Entry 5U08 (X-ray diffraction, 1.52 A resolution); this record covers chains A and B.

Chain A (and B):
Protein: aminoglycoside acetyltransferase meta-AAC0020
Organism: uncultured bacterium
Notes: chain B of this document is another copy of the same molecule, construct and numbering; everything in this record applies to it too
UniProtKB: A0A059WZ16 (A0A059WZ16_9BACT); residues 1-157 here = UniProt positions 1-157
Chain sequence (157 residues; numbered 1 to 157; the number before each row is that of its first residue):
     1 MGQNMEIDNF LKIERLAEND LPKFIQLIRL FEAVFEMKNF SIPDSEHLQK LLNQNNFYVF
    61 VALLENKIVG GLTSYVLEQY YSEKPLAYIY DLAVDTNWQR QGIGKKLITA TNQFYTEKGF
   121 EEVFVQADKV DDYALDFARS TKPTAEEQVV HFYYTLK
Unresolved in the structure: 1-5 (chain B: 1-7)
Sequence notes: engineered mutation Ala-138 (Tyr in A0A059WZ16)
Ion coordination: Mg2+ near Asn-39 (its only coordinating residue here); Ca2+ site 1: Phe-40 (shared with 1 residue of chain C; 1 residue of chain D); Ca2+ site 2: Asp-44 (shared with Glu-83(B) of chain B; 1 residue of chain D)
Residues lining bound ligands:
  - Sisomicin (SIS; (1S,2S,3R,4S,6R)-4,6-diamino-3-{[(2S,3R)-3-amino-6-(aminomethyl)-3,4-dihydro-2H-pyran-2-yl]oxy}-2-hydroxycyclohexyl 3-deoxy-4-C-methyl-3-(methylamino)-beta-L-arabinopyranoside), molecule 1: Phe-35, Asp-91, Asp-128, His-151, Tyr-153
  - Sisomicin (SIS), molecule 2: Tyr-81, Glu-121, Glu-122, Glu-147
Reported in the primary citation:
  - binding site for Sisomicin: Tyr-90, Asp-91, Glu-121, Glu-122, Asp-128, Glu-147, Tyr-153
  - catalytic residues: Tyr-90, Asp-91, Leu-92 (proposed by the authors, not directly observed)
  - mutagenesis - D91A: abolished growth
  - mutagenesis - L92P, D131A: decreased growth
  - specificity-determining residues: Phe-35, Asp-128 (proposed by the authors, not directly observed)
  - mutagenesis - D131A (40-fold): decreased catalytic activity on the four tested aminoglycosides

Chain A / chain B interface:
Contacting residue pairs (159):
  Phe-24(A) / Tyr-80(B)  hydrophobic
  Ile-28(A) / Tyr-80(B)  hydrophobic
  Phe-31(A) / Tyr-80(B)  hydrophobic
  Phe-31(A) / Tyr-81(B)
  Phe-35(A) / Tyr-81(B)
  Met-37(A) / Tyr-81(B)  hydrophobic
  Phe-40(A) / Tyr-81(B)
  Pro-43(A) / Tyr-80(B)
  Pro-43(A) / Tyr-81(B)
  Pro-43(A) / Ser-82(B)
  Pro-43(A) / Glu-83(B)
  Asp-44(A) / Glu-83(B)  hydrogen bond (backbone-side chain)
  His-47(A) / Glu-78(B)
  His-47(A) / Gln-79(B)  hydrogen bond (side chain-backbone)
  His-47(A) / Ser-82(B)  hydrogen bond (side chain-backbone)
  His-47(A) / Glu-83(B)
  Leu-48(A) / Tyr-80(B)  hydrophobic
  Lys-50(A) / Glu-78(B)  salt bridge
  Leu-51(A) / Glu-78(B)
  Leu-51(A) / Gln-79(B)
  Leu-51(A) / Tyr-80(B)
  Gln-54(A) / Glu-78(B)
  Asn-56(A) / Asn-56(B)
  Phe-57(A) / Tyr-80(B)  hydrophobic
  Thr-73(A) / Tyr-80(B)  hydrogen bond
  Tyr-75(A) / Leu-77(B)  hydrophobic
  Tyr-75(A) / Glu-78(B)  hydrogen bond (side chain-backbone)
  Tyr-75(A) / Tyr-80(B)
  Leu-77(A) / Tyr-75(B)  hydrophobic
  Glu-78(A) / His-47(B)  salt bridge
  Glu-78(A) / Leu-51(B)
  Glu-78(A) / Gln-54(B)
  Glu-78(A) / Tyr-75(B)  hydrogen bond (backbone-side chain)
  Gln-79(A) / His-47(B)  hydrogen bond (backbone-side chain)
  Gln-79(A) / Leu-51(B)
  Tyr-80(A) / Phe-24(B)  hydrophobic
  Tyr-80(A) / Ile-28(B)  hydrophobic
  Tyr-80(A) / Phe-31(B)  hydrophobic
  Tyr-80(A) / Pro-43(B)
  Tyr-80(A) / Leu-48(B)
  Tyr-80(A) / Leu-51(B)  hydrophobic
  Tyr-80(A) / Phe-57(B)  hydrophobic
  Tyr-80(A) / Thr-73(B)  hydrogen bond
  Tyr-80(A) / Tyr-75(B)
  Tyr-80(A) / Tyr-90(B)
  Tyr-80(A) / Asp-91(B)  hydrogen bond
  Tyr-81(A) / Phe-31(B)
  Tyr-81(A) / Phe-35(B)
  Tyr-81(A) / Met-37(B)  hydrophobic
  Tyr-81(A) / Phe-40(B)
  Tyr-81(A) / Ser-41(B)
  Tyr-81(A) / Pro-43(B)
  Tyr-81(A) / Asp-91(B)  hydrogen bond
  Ser-82(A) / Pro-43(B)
  Ser-82(A) / His-47(B)  hydrogen bond (backbone-side chain)
  Glu-83(A) / Asp-44(B)
  Glu-83(A) / His-47(B)
  Leu-86(A) / Tyr-90(B)
  Tyr-90(A) / Tyr-80(B)
  Tyr-90(A) / Leu-86(B)
  Asp-91(A) / Tyr-80(B)  hydrogen bond
  Asp-91(A) / Tyr-81(B)  hydrogen bond
  Ile-108(A) / Tyr-154(B)
  Asn-112(A) / Tyr-154(B)
  Tyr-115(A) / Leu-156(B)
  Thr-116(A) / Leu-156(B)
  Thr-116(A) / Lys-157(B)
  Phe-120(A) / Leu-156(B)
  Glu-121(A) / Thr-155(B)
  Glu-121(A) / Leu-156(B)  hydrogen bond (backbone-backbone)
  Glu-122(A) / Tyr-153(B)
  Glu-122(A) / Tyr-154(B)
  Val-123(A) / Tyr-153(B)
  Val-123(A) / Tyr-154(B)  hydrogen bond (backbone-backbone)
  Val-123(A) / Leu-156(B)  hydrophobic
  Phe-124(A) / His-151(B)
  Phe-124(A) / Phe-152(B)
  Val-125(A) / His-151(B)
  Val-125(A) / Phe-152(B)  hydrogen bond (backbone-backbone)
  Gln-126(A) / Gln-126(B)  hydrogen bond
  Gln-126(A) / Val-150(B)
  Gln-126(A) / His-151(B)  hydrogen bond
  Ala-127(A) / Val-149(B)
  Ala-127(A) / Val-150(B)  hydrogen bond (backbone-backbone)
  Asp-128(A) / Gln-148(B)
  Asp-128(A) / Val-149(B)
  Lys-129(A) / Lys-129(B)
  Lys-129(A) / Gln-148(B)  hydrogen bond (backbone-backbone)
  Lys-129(A) / Val-149(B)
  Leu-135(A) / Val-150(B)  hydrophobic
  Leu-135(A) / Phe-152(B)  hydrophobic
  Ala-138(A) / Phe-152(B)  hydrophobic
  Arg-139(A) / Phe-152(B)
  Thr-141(A) / Tyr-154(B)  hydrogen bond
  Pro-143(A) / Phe-152(B)  hydrophobic
  Pro-143(A) / Tyr-153(B)
  Pro-143(A) / Tyr-154(B)  hydrophobic
  Thr-144(A) / Tyr-153(B)  hydrogen bond (backbone-backbone)
  Thr-144(A) / Tyr-154(B)
  Thr-144(A) / Thr-155(B)  hydrogen bond (side chain-backbone)
  Ala-145(A) / Phe-152(B)
  Ala-145(A) / Tyr-153(B)  hydrogen bond (backbone-backbone)
  Glu-146(A) / Val-150(B)
  Glu-146(A) / His-151(B)
  Glu-146(A) / Phe-152(B)
  Glu-147(A) / Asp-128(B)
  Glu-147(A) / Val-150(B)
  Glu-147(A) / His-151(B)  hydrogen bond (backbone-backbone)
  Glu-147(A) / Tyr-153(B)
  Gln-148(A) / Asp-128(B)
  Gln-148(A) / Lys-129(B)  hydrogen bond (backbone-backbone)
  Gln-148(A) / Val-149(B)
  Gln-148(A) / Val-150(B)
  Val-149(A) / Gln-126(B)
  Val-149(A) / Ala-127(B)
  Val-149(A) / Asp-128(B)
  Val-149(A) / Lys-129(B)
  Val-149(A) / Gln-148(B)
  Val-149(A) / Val-149(B)  hydrogen bond (backbone-backbone)
  Val-149(A) / His-151(B)
  Val-150(A) / Gln-126(B)
  Val-150(A) / Ala-127(B)  hydrogen bond (backbone-backbone)
  Val-150(A) / Leu-135(B)  hydrophobic
  Val-150(A) / Glu-146(B)
  Val-150(A) / Glu-147(B)
  His-151(A) / Phe-124(B)
  His-151(A) / Val-125(B)
  His-151(A) / Gln-126(B)  hydrogen bond
  His-151(A) / Glu-146(B)
  His-151(A) / Glu-147(B)  hydrogen bond (backbone-backbone)
  Phe-152(A) / Phe-124(B)
  Phe-152(A) / Val-125(B)  hydrogen bond (backbone-backbone)
  Phe-152(A) / Leu-135(B)  hydrophobic
  Phe-152(A) / Ala-138(B)  hydrophobic
  Phe-152(A) / Arg-139(B)
  Phe-152(A) / Pro-143(B)  hydrophobic
  Phe-152(A) / Ala-145(B)
  Phe-152(A) / Glu-146(B)
  Tyr-153(A) / Glu-122(B)
  Tyr-153(A) / Val-123(B)
  Tyr-153(A) / Phe-124(B)  hydrophobic
  Tyr-153(A) / Pro-143(B)
  Tyr-153(A) / Thr-144(B)  hydrogen bond (backbone-backbone)
  Tyr-153(A) / Ala-145(B)  hydrogen bond (backbone-backbone)
  Tyr-153(A) / Glu-147(B)
  Tyr-154(A) / Ile-108(B)
  Tyr-154(A) / Asn-112(B)
  Tyr-154(A) / Glu-122(B)
  Tyr-154(A) / Val-123(B)  hydrogen bond (backbone-backbone)
  Tyr-154(A) / Thr-141(B)  hydrogen bond
  Tyr-154(A) / Pro-143(B)  hydrophobic
  Tyr-154(A) / Thr-144(B)
  Thr-155(A) / Glu-121(B)
  Thr-155(A) / Thr-144(B)  hydrogen bond (backbone-side chain)
  Leu-156(A) / Tyr-115(B)
  Leu-156(A) / Thr-116(B)
  Leu-156(A) / Phe-120(B)
  Leu-156(A) / Glu-121(B)  hydrogen bond (backbone-backbone)
  Lys-157(A) / Thr-116(B)
Interface residues without a listed pair, chain A (63 interface residues in all): Ser-41, Tyr-88, Lys-142
Interface residues without a listed pair, chain B (62 interface residues in all): Tyr-88, Lys-142

In short:
Chain A and chain B form an interface of 63 and 62 residues respectively; the contacts include 37 hydrogen
bonds and 2 salt bridges. Polar contacts include Lys-50(A)/Glu-78(B), Glu-78(A)/His-47(B) and
Asp-44(A)/Glu-83(B). Ligands of chain A: Sisomicin. From the paper: catalytic residues Tyr-90(A), Asp-91(A)
and Leu-92(A); L92P and D131A of chain A reduce growth.
Chain A and chain B are both aminoglycoside acetyltransferase meta-AAC0020 (uncultured bacterium); the
structure, Crystal structure of an aminoglycoside acetyltransferase meta-AAC0020 from an uncultured soil
metagenomic sample in complex with ..., was determined by X-ray diffraction together with 5F47, 5F48, 5F46 and
5F49 from the same study.
